Entry 9G03 (electron microscopy, 2.10 A resolution); this record covers chains C and E of the 5 polymer chains in the assembly.

Chain C:
Molecule: Carbon monoxide dehydrogenase/acetyl-CoA synthase beta subunit
Source organism: Clostridium autoethanogenum DSM 10061
Notes: EC 1.2.7.4
Chain sequence (630 residues; each row starts with the number of its first residue):
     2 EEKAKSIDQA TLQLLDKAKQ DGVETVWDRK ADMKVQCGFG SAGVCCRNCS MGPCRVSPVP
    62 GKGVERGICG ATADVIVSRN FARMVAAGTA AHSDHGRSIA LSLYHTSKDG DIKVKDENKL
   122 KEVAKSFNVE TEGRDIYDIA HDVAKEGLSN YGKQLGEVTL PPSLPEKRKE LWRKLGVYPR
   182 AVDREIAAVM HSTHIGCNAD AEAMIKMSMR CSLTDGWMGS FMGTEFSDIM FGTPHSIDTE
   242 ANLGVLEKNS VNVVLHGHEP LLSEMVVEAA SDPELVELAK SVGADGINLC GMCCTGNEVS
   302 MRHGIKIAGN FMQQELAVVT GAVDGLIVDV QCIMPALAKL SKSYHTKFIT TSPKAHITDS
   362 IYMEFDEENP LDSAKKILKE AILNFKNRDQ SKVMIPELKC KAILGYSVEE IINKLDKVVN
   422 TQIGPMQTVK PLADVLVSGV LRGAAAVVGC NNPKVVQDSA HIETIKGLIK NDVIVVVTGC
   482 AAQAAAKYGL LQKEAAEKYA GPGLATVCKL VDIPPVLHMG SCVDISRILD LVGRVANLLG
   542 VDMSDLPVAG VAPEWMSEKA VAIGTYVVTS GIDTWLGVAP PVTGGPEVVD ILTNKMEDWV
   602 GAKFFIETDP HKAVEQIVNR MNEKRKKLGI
Unresolved in the structure: 2-3
Metal / ion sites: 4Fe-4S cluster Fe site 1: Cys38, Cys46 (shared with 2 residues of chain B); 4Fe-4S cluster Fe site 2: Cys47, Cys50, Cys55, Cys70; Fe(3)-Ni(1)-S(4) cluster Fe: His259, Cys295, Cys333, Cys451, Cys481, Cys523
Residues lining bound ligands:
  - Fe(3)-Ni(1)-S(4) cluster (RQM): His259, Cys294, Cys295, Phe312, Cys333, Gly450, Cys451, Gly480, Cys481, Cys523, Met557, Ser558, Lys560
  - 4Fe-4S cluster (SF4), molecule 1: Cys38, Phe40, Gly41, Cys46, Arg48, Arg56
  - 4Fe-4S cluster (SF4), molecule 2: Cys47, Arg48, Asn49, Cys50, Met52, Gly53, Cys55, Gly68, Ile69, Cys70, Ala72, Ile77, Arg80, Ile196

Chain E:
Molecule: Ferredoxin
Source organism: Clostridium autoethanogenum DSM 10061
UniProtKB: A0A3M0T3C4 (A0A3M0T3C4_9CLOT); numbering as in UniProt (aligned over 1-57)
Chain sequence (57 residues; numbered 1 to 57; the number before each row is that of its first residue):
     1 MAYKITEDCV SCGSCASECP ADAISQGDSQ FVIDPEKCIE CGNCANVCPV GAPVEES
Unresolved in the structure: 1-2, 55-57
Metal / ion sites: 4Fe-4S cluster Fe site 1: Cys9, Cys12, Cys15, Cys48; 4Fe-4S cluster Fe site 2: Cys19, Cys38, Cys41, Cys44
Residues lining bound ligands:
  - 4Fe-4S cluster (SF4), molecule 1: Tyr3, Cys19, Pro20, Ala21, Ala23, Ile24, Ile33, Cys38, Ile39, Glu40, Cys41, Gly42, Asn43, Cys44
  - 4Fe-4S cluster (SF4), molecule 2: Ile5, Cys9, Val10, Ser11, Cys12, Gly13, Ser14, Cys15, Phe31, Val47, Cys48, Pro49, Val50, Ala52, Pro53

Chain C / chain E interface:
Pairs across the interface (17):
  Met34(C) - Gln26(E)
  Lys35(C) - Gln26(E)
  Val36(C) - Ser11(E)
  Val36(C) - Gln26(E)  hydrogen bond (backbone-side chain)
  Val36(C) - Gly27(E)
  Val36(C) - Asp28(E)
  Val36(C) - Ser29(E)
  Val36(C) - Gln30(E)
  Cys38(C) - Ser11(E)
  Gly39(C) - Val10(E)  hydrogen bond (backbone-backbone)
  Phe40(C) - Val10(E)  hydrophobic
  Phe40(C) - Cys12(E)  hydrophobic
  Phe40(C) - Pro49(E)  hydrophobic
  Arg56(C) - Cys12(E)
  Arg56(C) - Ser14(E)  hydrogen bond
  Arg56(C) - Pro49(E)
  Lys63(C) - Val50(E)
Also at the interface, not in a pair above, chain C (9 interface residues in all): Gln37

Summary:
9 residues of chain C face 11 of chain E across their interface; the contacts include 3 hydrogen bonds. Among
the polar pairs are Val36(C)-Gln26(E), Arg56(C)-Ser14(E) and Gly39(C)-Val10(E). Chain C binds 4Fe-4S cluster
and Fe(3)-Ni(1)-S(4) cluster. Chain E binds 4Fe-4S cluster.
Here chain C is Carbon monoxide dehydrogenase/acetyl-CoA synthase beta subunit and chain E is Ferredoxin, both
from Clostridium autoethanogenum DSM 10061. Entry 9G03 (Structure of carbon monoxide dehydrogenase/acetyl-CoA
synthase (CODH/ACS) in complex with ferredoxin (Clostridium autoethanogenum)) was determined by electron
microscopy together with 9FZY, 9FZZ, 9G00, 9G01, 9G02 and 9G7I from the same study.
